2YIX - chain A; structure by X-ray diffraction, 2.30 A resolution.

Chain A:
Protein: Mitogen-activated protein kinase 14
Source organism: Homo sapiens
Notes: EC 2.7.11.24
UniProt: Q16539 (MK14_HUMAN); residue numbers follow UniProt; this construct covers 4-354
Amino-acid sequence (351 residues; row label = number of the first residue in the row):
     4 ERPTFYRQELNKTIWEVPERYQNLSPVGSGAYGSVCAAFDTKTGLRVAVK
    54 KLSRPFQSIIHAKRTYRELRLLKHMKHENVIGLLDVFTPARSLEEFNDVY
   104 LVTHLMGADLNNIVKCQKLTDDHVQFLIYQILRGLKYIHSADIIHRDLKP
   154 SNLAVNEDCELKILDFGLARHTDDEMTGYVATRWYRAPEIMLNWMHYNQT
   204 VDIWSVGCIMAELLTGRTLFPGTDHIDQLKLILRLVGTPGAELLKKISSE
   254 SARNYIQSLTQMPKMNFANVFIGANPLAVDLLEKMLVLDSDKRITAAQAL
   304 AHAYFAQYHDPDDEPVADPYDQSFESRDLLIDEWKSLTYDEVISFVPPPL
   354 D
Small-molecule neighbours: ce-159167 (YIX; 1-ethyl-3-(2-{[3-(1-methylethyl)[1,2,4]triazolo[4,3-a]pyridin-6-yl]sulfanyl}benzyl)urea): Tyr35, Val38, Ala51, Val52, Lys53, Glu71, Leu74, Leu75, Ile84, Leu104, Thr106, His107, Leu108, Met109, Gly110, Ala111, Asp112, Ala157, Leu167, Asp168, Phe169, Leu171, Arg173
Swiss-Prot annotation at these positions:
  - motif: Thr180 to Tyr182 (TXY)
  - active site: Asp168 (Proton acceptor)
  - binding site (ATP): Val30 to Val38, Lys53
  - modified residue: Thr16 (Phosphothreonine), Lys53 (N6-acetyllysine), Lys152 (N6-acetyllysine), Thr180 (Phosphothreonine), Tyr182 (Phosphotyrosine), Thr263 (Phosphothreonine), Tyr323 (Phosphotyrosine)
  - natural variant: Ala51 (A51V: In a gastric adenocarcinoma sample), Pro322 (P322R: In a lung adenocarcinoma sample)
  - mutagenesis: Ala34 (A34V: Lowered kinase activity), Lys53 (K53R: Loss of kinase activity), Lys54 (K54R: Impairs MAP2K6/MKK6-dependent autophosphorylation), Tyr69 (Y69H: Lowered kinase activity), Asp168 (D168A: Loss of kinase activity), Thr175 (T175A: No effect on either the kinase activity or tyrosine phosphorylation), Asp176 (D176A: Emulation of the active state. Increase in activity; when associated with S-327 or L-327), Asp177 (D177A: Loss of kinase activity), Thr180 (T180E: Loss of kinase activity), Tyr182 (Y182F: Loss of kinase activity), Ala320 (A320T: Lowered kinase activity), Phe327 (F327L: Emulation of the active state. Increase in activity; when associated with A-176; F327S: Emulation of the active state. Increase in activity; when associated with A-176), 1 further mutagenesis entry in UniProt

In short:
Bound to chain A: ce-159167. Curated annotation (UniProt) lists active-site residue Asp168, 10 ATP-binding
residues and 13 mutagenesis sites.
Chain A is Mitogen-activated protein kinase 14 (Homo sapiens); the structure, Triazolopyridine Inhibitors of
p38, was determined by X-ray diffraction together with 2YIS and 2YIW from the same study.
